6AVX - chain A; structure by X-ray diffraction, 1.27 A resolution.

== Chain A ==
Name: Carboxylesterase SOBER1
From: Arabidopsis thaliana
Notes: EC 3.1.1.-
UniProtKB: Q84WK4 (SOBR1_ARATH); residues 1-228 here = UniProt positions 1-228
Amino-acid sequence (230 residues; each row starts with the number of its first residue; numbers below 1 keep their minus sign (Gly-1 is residue -1)):
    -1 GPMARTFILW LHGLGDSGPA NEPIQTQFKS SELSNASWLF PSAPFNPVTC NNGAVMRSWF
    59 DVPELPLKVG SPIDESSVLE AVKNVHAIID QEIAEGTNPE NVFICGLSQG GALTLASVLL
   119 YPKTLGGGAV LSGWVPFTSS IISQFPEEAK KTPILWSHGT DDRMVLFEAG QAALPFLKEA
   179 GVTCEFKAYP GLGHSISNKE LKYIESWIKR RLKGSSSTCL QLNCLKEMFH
Not modelled in the structure: -1 to 3, 212-228
Differences from the reference sequence: expression tag (-1 to 0); engineered mutation Leu65 (Phe in Q84WK4)
Swiss-Prot annotation at these positions:
  - active site (Charge relay system): Ser106, Asp160, His192
  - mutagenesis: Ser106 (S106A: Loss of catalytic activity), His192 (H192A: Loss of catalytic activity)
From the paper describing this entry:
  - mutagenesis - L63A: decreased catalytic activity
  - mutagenesis - L63A: decreased signaling in response to AvrBsT-elicited HR repression
  - mutagenesis - S106A/H192A, H192A: abolished catalytic activity on AvrBsT
  - mutagenesis - H192A: abolished catalytic activity on ACIP1
  - catalytic residues: Ser106, His192
  - mutagenesis - L63A: increased catalytic activity on longer substrates

== In short ==
UniProt lists 3 active-site residues and 2 mutagenesis sites. The paper reports catalytic residues Ser106 and
His192; S106A/H192A and H192A abolish catalytic activity on AvrBsT.
Chain A is Carboxylesterase SOBER1 (Arabidopsis thaliana); the structure, Crystal structure of Arabidopsis
thaliana SOBER1 F65L, was determined by X-ray diffraction (same publication as 6AVV, 6AVW and 6AVY).
